Entry 3REB (X-ray diffraction, 3.45 A resolution); this record covers chains A and B.

[Chain A]
Molecule: Protein Nef
Organism: HIV-1 M:B_ARV2/SF2
Reference sequence: P03407 (NEF_HV1A2); residues 45-210 here = UniProt positions 45-210
Chain sequence (166 residues; row label = number of the first residue in the row):
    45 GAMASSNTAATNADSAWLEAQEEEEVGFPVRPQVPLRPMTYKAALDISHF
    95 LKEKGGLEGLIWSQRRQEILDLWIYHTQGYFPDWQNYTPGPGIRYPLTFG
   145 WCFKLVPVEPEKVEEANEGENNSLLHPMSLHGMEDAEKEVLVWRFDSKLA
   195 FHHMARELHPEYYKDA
Unresolved in the structure: 45-73, 155-182, 208-210
Differences from the reference sequence: engineered mutation Met47 (Ile in P03407), Ala48 (Thr in P03407), Ser59 (Cys in P03407), Ala210 (Cys in P03407)
Curated features (UniProtKB/Swiss-Prot):
  - region: Glu66 to Glu69 (Acidic), Pro73 to Pro82 (SH3-binding), Glu112 to Trp128 (Mediates dimerization, Nef-PTE1 interaction), Val152 to Val184 (Binding to ATP6V1H)
  - motif: Pro76 to Pro79 (PxxP), Leu168, Leu169 (Dileucine internalization motif), Glu178, Asp179 (Diacidic)
  - site: Trp61, Leu62 (Cleavage)
  - mutagenesis: Arg75 (R75T: Complete loss of viral replication. Incapacity to trigger cellular activation, probably due to reduced interaction with the TCR environment), Ser107 (S107A: No effect), Leu168 to Leu169 (Partial loss of binding to NBP1), Glu178 to Asp179 (Partial loss of binding to NBP1)

[Chain B]
Molecule: Tyrosine-protein kinase HCK
Organism: Homo sapiens
Notes: EC 2.7.10.2
Reference sequence: P08631 (HCK_HUMAN); residue numbers follow UniProt; this construct covers 79-138
Chain sequence (90 residues; numbered 78 to 167; the number before each row is that of its first residue):
    78 MEDIIVVALYDYVSWSPDDLSFQKGDQMVVLEESGEWWKARSLATRKEGY
   128 IPSNYVARVDSGGGTSGGGRHRRRQAERMSQIKRLLSEKK
Unresolved in the structure: 78-79, 139-167
Differences from the reference sequence: initiating methionine (78); engineered mutation Val90 (Glu in P08631), Ser91 (Ala in P08631), Trp92 (Ile in P08631), Ser93 (His in P08631), Pro94 (His in P08631), Asp95 (Glu in P08631); expression tag (139-167)

[How chain A and chain B interact]
Pairs across the interface (27; chain A residue first):
  Arg75(A) with Asp88(B); Tyr132(B)
  Pro76(A) with Tyr87(B); Asn131(B); Tyr132(B), hydrogen bond (backbone-side chain)
  Gln77(A) with Asn131(B), hydrogen bond (backbone-side chain)
  Val78(A) with Pro129(B), hydrophobic; Tyr132(B)
  Pro79(A) with Glu113(B); Trp114(B), hydrogen bond (backbone-side chain); Pro129(B); Asn131(B)
  Arg81(A) with Tyr89(B); Asp96(B), salt bridge; Trp114(B)
  Lys86(A) with Asp95(B), salt bridge
  Asp90(A) with Ser93(B), hydrogen bond; Pro94(B); Asp95(B)
  Phe94(A) with Trp92(B), hydrophobic
  Trp117(A) with Trp92(B), hydrophobic
  Ile118(A) with Trp92(B), hydrophobic
  Thr121(A) with Trp92(B)
  Gln122(A) with Tyr89(B), hydrogen bond; Val90(B), hydrogen bond (side chain-backbone); Trp92(B); Trp114(B)
Also at the interface, not in a pair above, chain A (16 interface residues in all): Leu80, Ile91, Tyr124
Also at the interface, not in a pair above, chain B (16 interface residues in all): Ser91, Ser130

[In short]
Chain A and chain B each contribute 16 residues to their interface, with 6 hydrogen bonds and 2 salt bridges.
Among the polar pairs are Arg81(A)-Asp96(B), Lys86(A)-Asp95(B) and Pro76(A)-Tyr132(B). UniProt lists 6
mutagenesis sites on chain A.
Chain A is Protein Nef (HIV-1 M:B_ARV2/SF2) and chain B is Tyrosine-protein kinase HCK (Homo sapiens); the
structure, HIV-1 Nef protein in complex with engineered Hck-SH3 domain, was determined by X-ray diffraction
(same publication as 3REA).
